PDB entry 9LBN | electron microscopy, 3.60 A resolution | chains H and h of the 8 polymer chains in the assembly

Chain H (and h):
Protein: portal protein gp1
From: Xanthomonas phage phiXacJX1
Notes: chain h of this document is another copy of the same molecule, construct and numbering; everything in this record applies to it too
Sequence (431 residues; numbered 1 to 431; the number before each row is that of its first residue):
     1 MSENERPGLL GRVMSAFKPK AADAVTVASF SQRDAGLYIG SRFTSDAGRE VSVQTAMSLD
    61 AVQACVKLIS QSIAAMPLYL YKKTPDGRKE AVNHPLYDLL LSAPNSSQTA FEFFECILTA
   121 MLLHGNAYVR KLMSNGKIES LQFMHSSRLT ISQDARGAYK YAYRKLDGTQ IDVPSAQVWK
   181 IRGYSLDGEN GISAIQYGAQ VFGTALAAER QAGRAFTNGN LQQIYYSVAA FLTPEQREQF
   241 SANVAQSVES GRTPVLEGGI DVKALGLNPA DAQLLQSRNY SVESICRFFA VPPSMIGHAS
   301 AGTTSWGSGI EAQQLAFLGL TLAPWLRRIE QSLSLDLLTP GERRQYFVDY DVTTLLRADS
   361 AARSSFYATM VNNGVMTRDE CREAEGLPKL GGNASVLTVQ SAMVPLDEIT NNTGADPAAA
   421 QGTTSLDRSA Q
Unresolved in the structure: 1-39, 301-306, 411-431

How chain H and chain h interact:
Residue-residue contacts - 120 pairs, chain H then chain h:
  D46(H) with R210(h); T217(h)
  A47(H) with G213(h); T217(h)
  D86(H) with P388(h); K389(h), hydrogen bond (backbone-backbone)
  R156(H) with D167(h), salt bridge
  R182(H) with E112(h), salt bridge
  G183(H) with E115(h)
  Y184(H) with V66(h); Q71(h); E115(h); T119(h), hydrogen bond
  S185(H) with E115(h); C116(h)
  L186(H) with L123(h), hydrophobic; H145(h)
  D187(H) with H145(h), salt bridge
  Y197(H) with M57(h), hydrophobic; S58(h)
  T204(H) with G213(h)
  A207(H) with F216(h), hydrophobic
  A208(H) with F216(h), hydrophobic
  Q211(H) with L221(h)
  T217(H) with V248(h)
  G219(H) with V248(h)
  N220(H) with Q222(h)
  Y225(H) with Y226(h); P254(h), hydrophobic; L256(h), hydrophobic
  Y226(H) with T253(h); P254(h), hydrogen bond (backbone-backbone); V255(h); L256(h)
  S227(H) with V255(h), hydrogen bond (backbone-backbone); L256(h)
  V228(H) with V255(h); L256(h); E257(h); G258(h), hydrogen bond (backbone-backbone)
  A230(H) with E257(h); G258(h), hydrogen bond (backbone-backbone)
  L232(H) with E257(h)
  R237(H) with V255(h); E257(h), salt bridge
  S241(H) with R252(h); T253(h)
  K263(H) with V262(h), hydrogen bond (side chain-backbone)
  L265(H) with I224(h), hydrophobic; A264(h), hydrophobic
  L267(H) with Q223(h); I224(h), hydrophobic
  D271(H) with N268(h); P269(h)
  L274(H) with P269(h), hydrophobic
  Q276(H) with A270(h)
  S277(H) with Q273(h)
  Y280(H) with L275(h), hydrophobic; R278(h); N279(h); V282(h)
  S284(H) with D60(h)
  R287(H) with D60(h), salt bridge; A64(h); H298(h); A299(h), hydrogen bond (side chain-backbone)
  F288(H) with D60(h); K67(h)
  P292(H) with I296(h); G297(h)
  P293(H) with G297(h)
  G307(H) with S308(h), hydrogen bond (backbone-backbone)
  E311(H) with D359(h); S360(h)
  A312(H) with I310(h)
  L315(H) with I310(h), hydrophobic; A358(h)
  A316(H) with I310(h)
  L320(H) with I296(h), hydrophobic; Q314(h)
  P324(H) with Q71(h); F111(h)
  R327(H) with A75(h); F111(h)
  R328(H) with Q71(h); F111(h); E115(h), salt bridge
  Q331(H) with L101(h); T109(h); A110(h); F111(h)
  L335(H) with A103(h), hydrophobic; S107(h); T109(h)
  L356(H) with R357(h)
  A362(H) with S360(h)
  F366(H) with S360(h); S364(h)
  T369(H) with S364(h); A368(h)
  M370(H) with Y367(h), hydrophobic
  N373(H) with A368(h); N372(h), hydrogen bond; R378(h), hydrogen bond (backbone-side chain)
  G374(H) with R378(h)
  V375(H) with C381(h), hydrophobic; R382(h), hydrogen bond (backbone-side chain)
  E380(H) with R382(h), salt bridge
  L397(H) with L390(h), hydrophobic
  V399(H) with R378(h)
  A402(H) with Q400(h); S401(h)
  M403(H) with V399(h)
  V404(H) with T398(h); V399(h), hydrogen bond (backbone-backbone); S401(h)
  P405(H) with L397(h)
  L406(H) with L397(h), hydrogen bond (backbone-backbone); V399(h), hydrophobic
  T410(H) with E408(h)
Also at the interface, not in a pair above, chain H (87 interface residues in all): R88, G157, G188, E189, I192, Q200, V201, F216, N218, Q222, I224, F231, E238, F240, E283, S294, S332, A358, M376, I409
Also at the interface, not in a pair above, chain h (97 interface residues in all): V53, Q54, A61, Q63, S70, P77, S102, S106, Q108, F143, R148, E209, R214, V244, D261, K263, S300, G374, G386, L387, A394, P405

Summary:
87 residues of chain H face 97 of chain h across their interface; the contacts include 14 hydrogen bonds and 7
salt bridges. Among the polar pairs are R156(H)-D167(h), R182(H)-E112(h) and D187(H)-H145(h).
Chain H and chain h are both portal protein gp1 (Xanthomonas phage phiXacJX1); the structure, The composite
cryo-EM structure of the head-to-tail connector and head-proximal tail components of bacteriophage phiXacJX1,
was determined by electron microscopy (same publication as 9LBM).
